Entry 6QSI (X-ray diffraction, 1.69 A resolution); this record covers chains A and B.

[Chain A (and B)]
Name: Benzoylformate decarboxylase
Source organism: Pseudomonas protegens Pf-5
Notes: EC 4.1.1.7; chain B of this document is another copy of the same molecule, construct and numbering; everything in this record applies to it too
UniProtKB: Q4KB02 (Q4KB02_PSEF5); residues 1-528 here = UniProt positions 1-528
Chain sequence (528 residues; row label = number of the first residue in the row):
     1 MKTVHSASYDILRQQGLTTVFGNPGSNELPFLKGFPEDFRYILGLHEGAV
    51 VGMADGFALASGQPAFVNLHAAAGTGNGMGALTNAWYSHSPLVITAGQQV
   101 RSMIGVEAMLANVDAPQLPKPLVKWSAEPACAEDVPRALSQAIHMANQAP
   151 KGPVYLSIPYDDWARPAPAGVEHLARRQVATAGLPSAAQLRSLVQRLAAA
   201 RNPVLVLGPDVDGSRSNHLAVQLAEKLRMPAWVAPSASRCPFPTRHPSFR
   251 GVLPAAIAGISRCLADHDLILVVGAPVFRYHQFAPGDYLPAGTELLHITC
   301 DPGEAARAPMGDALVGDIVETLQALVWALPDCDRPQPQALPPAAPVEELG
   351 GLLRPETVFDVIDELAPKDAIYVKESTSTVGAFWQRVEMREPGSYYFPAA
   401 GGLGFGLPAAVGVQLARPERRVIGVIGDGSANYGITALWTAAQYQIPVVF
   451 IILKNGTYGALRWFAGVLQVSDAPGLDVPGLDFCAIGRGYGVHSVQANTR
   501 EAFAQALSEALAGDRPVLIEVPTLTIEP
Not modelled in the structure: 1, 527-528 (chain B: 1, 526-528)
Bound ions: Na+: D428, N455, T457 (together with thiamine diphosphate)
Ligand contacts:
  - thiamine diphosphate (TPP), molecule 1: N23, P24, G25, E47, H70, A73, G74, N77
  - thiamine diphosphate (TPP), molecule 2: E375, S376, T377, S378, T379, G401, G402, L403, G427, D428, G429, S430, Y433, N455, T457, Y458, G459, A460, L461

[How chain A and chain B interact]
Contacting residue pairs (168):
  N23(A) with Y433(B), hydrogen bond; Y458(B), hydrogen bond
  P24(A) with L461(B); G475(B)
  G25(A) with L461(B)
  S26(A) with L461(B); F464(B); L468(B)
  L29(A) with L461(B); F464(B), hydrophobic; A465(B); V470(B)
  L32(A) with D472(B); A473(B); P474(B)
  K33(A) with Q469(B); V470(B); D472(B)
  G34(A) with D472(B), hydrogen bond (backbone-side chain)
  F35(A) with P474(B)
  Y41(A) with P474(B), hydrophobic; G475(B)
  L43(A) with G475(B); D477(B)
  L45(A) with N432(B); Y433(B); Y458(B); V478(B), hydrophobic
  H46(A) with H46(B); Y433(B)
  E47(A) with Y433(B)
  A72(A) with T83(B)
  A73(A) with G80(B); T83(B); G402(B)
  G76(A) with G76(B); M79(B); G80(B)
  N77(A) with G80(B); L403(B)
  M79(A) with G76(B); M79(B), hydrophobic; L118(B), hydrophobic
  G80(A) with A73(B); G76(B); N77(B)
  T83(A) with A72(B); A73(B)
  Y87(A) with E107(B), hydrogen bond; V113(B)
  Q99(A) with H281(B), hydrogen bond (side chain-backbone)
  V100(A) with F283(B), hydrophobic
  M103(A) with Y280(B), hydrophobic; F283(B), hydrophobic
  V106(A) with R307(B), hydrogen bond (backbone-side chain); P309(B)
  E107(A) with Y87(B), hydrogen bond; R279(B), hydrogen bond (backbone-side chain); R307(B), salt bridge
  A108(A) with R279(B), hydrogen bond (backbone-side chain); Y280(B)
  M109(A) with S236(B); R279(B); Y280(B), hydrogen bond (backbone-backbone); H281(B); A399(B); A400(B); G401(B)
  L110(A) with H281(B); A400(B)
  V113(A) with Y87(B); P121(B)
  Q117(A) with K120(B)
  L118(A) with M79(B), hydrophobic; L118(B); K120(B); P121(B); L122(B), hydrophobic
  K120(A) with Q117(B); L118(B)
  P121(A) with V113(B); D114(B); L118(B)
  L122(A) with L118(B), hydrophobic
  Y160(A) with F283(B)
  S236(A) with M109(B)
  V277(A) with V106(B)
  R279(A) with E107(B), hydrogen bond (side chain-backbone); A108(B), hydrogen bond (side chain-backbone); M109(B), hydrogen bond
  Y280(A) with M103(B), hydrophobic; A108(B); M109(B), hydrogen bond (backbone-backbone)
  H281(A) with Q99(B), hydrogen bond (backbone-side chain); M103(B); M109(B); L110(B)
  Q282(A) with M103(B)
  F283(A) with Y160(B)
  R307(A) with V106(B), hydrogen bond (side chain-backbone); E107(B), salt bridge
  P309(A) with V106(B)
  A399(A) with M109(B)
  A400(A) with M109(B); L110(B)
  G401(A) with M109(B)
  G402(A) with A73(B)
  L403(A) with N77(B)
  N432(A) with L45(B); T436(B); Y490(B), hydrogen bond
  Y433(A) with N23(B), hydrogen bond; L45(B); H46(B); E47(B)
  I435(A) with Y490(B)
  T436(A) with N432(B)
  W439(A) with D477(B); V478(B), hydrophobic; P479(B), hydrogen bond (side chain-backbone); G480(B); L481(B)
  Q443(A) with P479(B), hydrogen bond (side chain-backbone)
  Y458(A) with N23(B), hydrogen bond; L45(B)
  L461(A) with P24(B); G25(B); S26(B); L29(B)
  F464(A) with L29(B), hydrophobic
  A465(A) with L29(B)
  V470(A) with K33(B)
  D472(A) with L32(B); G34(B); F35(B)
  A473(A) with L32(B)
  P474(A) with L32(B); F35(B); Y41(B), hydrophobic
  G475(A) with P24(B); Y41(B); L43(B)
  L476(A) with P24(B), hydrophobic
  D477(A) with L43(B); W439(B)
  V478(A) with L45(B), hydrophobic; W439(B), hydrophobic
  P479(A) with W439(B), hydrogen bond (backbone-side chain); Q443(B), hydrogen bond (backbone-side chain)
  G480(A) with W439(B); G489(B)
  L481(A) with W439(B); G489(B); Y490(B), hydrophobic
  D482(A) with G489(B), hydrogen bond (backbone-backbone)
  A485(A) with A485(B); G489(B)
  I486(A) with G489(B); Y490(B)
  G489(A) with G480(B); L481(B); D482(B), hydrogen bond (backbone-backbone); A485(B); I486(B)
  Y490(A) with N432(B), hydrogen bond; I435(B); L481(B), hydrophobic; I486(B)
Interface residues without a listed pair, chain A (85 interface residues in all): P30, G44, A81, S102, G105, D114, P398, G491
Interface residues without a listed pair, chain B (86 interface residues in all): G44, A81, V100, G105, I257, V277, Q282, P398, L476, G491

[Overview]
85 residues of chain A and 86 residues of chain B are in contact; the contacts include 26 hydrogen bonds and 2
salt bridges. Polar pairs include E107(A)-R307(B), N23(A)-Y433(B) and N23(A)-Y458(B). Bound to chain A:
thiamine diphosphate. D428(A), N455(A) and T457(A) coordinate Na+.
Chain A and chain B are both Benzoylformate decarboxylase (Pseudomonas protegens Pf-5); the structure,
Pseudomonas fluorescens Pf-5 thiamine diphosphate-dependent 4-hydroxybenzoylformate decarboxylase, was
determined by X-ray diffraction together with 7ORX from the same study.
